1CA0 - chains A and C of the 4 polymer chains in the assembly; structure by X-ray diffraction, 2.10 A resolution.

Chain A:
Name: Bovine chymotrypsin
Source organism: Bos taurus
Notes: EC 3.4.21.1
UniProtKB: P00766 (CTRA_BOVIN); residues 1-13 here = UniProt positions 1-13
Amino-acid sequence (13 residues; numbered 1 to 13; the number before each row is that of its first residue):
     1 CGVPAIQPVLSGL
Disordered / not traced: 12-13

Chain C:
Name: Bovine chymotrypsin
Source organism: Bos taurus
Notes: EC 3.4.21.1
UniProtKB: P00766 (CTRA_BOVIN); residues 149-245 here = UniProt positions 149-245
Amino-acid sequence (97 residues; row label = number of the first residue in the row):
   149 ANTPDRLQQASLPLLSNTNCKKYWGTKIKDAMICAGASGVSSCMGDSGGP
   199 LVCKKNGAWTLVGIVSWGSSTCSTSTPGVYARVTALVNWVQQTLAAN
Disulfide bonds: Cys-168/Cys-182, Cys-191/Cys-220
UniProt features mapped onto this chain:
  - active site: Ser-195 (Charge relay system)
From the paper describing this entry:
  - catalytic residues: Ser-195

Chain A / chain C interface:
Residue-residue contacts - 6 pairs, chain A then chain C:
  Gly-2(A) / Ala-206(C)
  Gly-2(A) / Trp-207(C)  hydrogen bond (backbone-backbone)
  Pro-4(A) / Trp-207(C)
  Pro-8(A) / Trp-207(C)
  Val-9(A) / Gln-157(C)  hydrogen bond (backbone-side chain)
  Leu-10(A) / Gln-157(C)
Other interface residues (no listed pair), chain A (7 interface residues in all): Cys-1, Val-3
Other interface residues (no listed pair), chain C (4 interface residues in all): Gly-205

Overview:
7 residues of chain A face 4 of chain C across their interface, with 2 hydrogen bonds. Polar contacts include
Val-9(A)/Gln-157(C) and Gly-2(A)/Trp-207(C). From UniProt: active-site residue Ser-195(C) on chain C. The
paper reports the catalytic residue Ser-195(C).
Chain A is Bovine chymotrypsin and chain C is Bovine chymotrypsin, both from Bos taurus; the structure, Bovine
chymotrypsin complexed to appi, was determined by X-ray diffraction, deposited together with 1TAW.
